Entry 7N28 (electron microscopy, 4.20 A resolution (low resolution: residue-level contacts below are approximate; hydrogen-bond / salt-bridge calls are withheld)); this record covers chains A and F of the 14 polymer chains in the assembly.

Chain A (and F):
Molecule: Envelope glycoprotein gp120
Source organism: Human immunodeficiency virus 1
Notes: chain F of this document is another copy of the same molecule, construct and numbering; everything in this record applies to it too
UniProt: I6NF57 (I6NF57_9HIV1); the construct lacks a stretch of the UniProt sequence and is renumbered around it, so the offset changes along the chain: 31-136 = UniProt 30-135; 137-188 = UniProt 137-188; 190-309 = UniProt 189-308; 312-321 = UniProt 309-318; 5 more segments
Amino-acid sequence (478 residues; numbered 31 to 513 plus 5 insertion-coded residues; 10 numbers in that range are skipped by the numbering (no residue carries them; nothing is unmodelled there); the number before each row is that of its first residue; a row labelled like 459A-459B holds insertion residues (459A, then the next letters in order)):
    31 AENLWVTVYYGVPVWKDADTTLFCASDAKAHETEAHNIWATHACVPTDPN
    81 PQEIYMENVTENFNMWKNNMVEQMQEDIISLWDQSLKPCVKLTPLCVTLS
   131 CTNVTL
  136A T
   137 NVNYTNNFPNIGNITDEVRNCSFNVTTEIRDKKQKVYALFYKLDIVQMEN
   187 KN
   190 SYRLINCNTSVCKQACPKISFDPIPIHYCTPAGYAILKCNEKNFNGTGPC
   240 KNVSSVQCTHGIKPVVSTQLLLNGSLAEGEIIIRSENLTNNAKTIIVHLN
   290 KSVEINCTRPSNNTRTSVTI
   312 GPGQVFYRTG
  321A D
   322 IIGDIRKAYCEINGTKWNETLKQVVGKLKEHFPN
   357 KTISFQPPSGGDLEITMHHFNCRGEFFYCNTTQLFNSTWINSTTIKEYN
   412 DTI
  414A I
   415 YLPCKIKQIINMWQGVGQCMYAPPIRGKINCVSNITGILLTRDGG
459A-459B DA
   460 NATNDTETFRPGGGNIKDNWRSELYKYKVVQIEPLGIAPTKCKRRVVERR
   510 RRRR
Disordered / not traced: 508-513
Sequence notes: conflict Ala31 (Ser30 in I6NF57), Glu32 (Asp31 in I6NF57), Pro124 (His123 in I6NF57), Leu179 (Thr in I6NF57), Cys201 (Ile200 in I6NF57), Thr358 (Lys355 in I6NF57), Thr400 (Gly397 in I6NF57), Cys433 (Ala425 in I6NF57), Cys501 (Ala495 in I6NF57), Arg509 (Glu503 in I6NF57), Arg510 (Lys504 in I6NF57); expression tag (512-513)
Disulfides: Cys54-Cys74, Cys119-Cys205, Cys126-Cys196, Cys131-Cys157, Cys201-Cys433, Cys218-Cys247, Cys228-Cys239, Cys296-Cys331, Cys378-Cys445, Cys385-Cys418
Covalently attached groups: N-acetylglucosamine (NAG) linked to Asn88, Asn133, Asn149, Asn156, Asn160, Asn197, Asn234, Asn241, Asn289, Asn295, Asn301, Asn334, Asn339, Asn355, Asn386, Asn392, Asn405, Asn448; glycan linked to Asn262, Asn276
What the authors report for this chain:
  - mutagenesis - N160A, T162A: abolished binding to CAP45
  - mutagenesis - R166A, K169E: decreased binding to CAP45
  - mutagenesis - I165L, K171R: decreased binding to 1157ipd3N4

How chain A and chain F interact:
Pairs across the interface - 14 pairs, chain A then chain F:
  Glu164(A) - Cys126(F)
  Glu164(A) - Asn197(F)
  Ile165(A) - Cys126(F)
  Ile165(A) - Thr128(F)
  Arg166(A) - Pro124(F)
  Arg166(A) - Cys126(F)
  Arg166(A) - Val127(F)
  Asp167(A) - Thr128(F)
  Pro313(A) - Cys126(F)
  Pro313(A) - Cys196(F)
  Gly314(A) - Asn197(F)
  Gly314(A) - Thr198(F)
  Gly314(A) - Ser199(F)
  Arg504(A) - Val506(F)
Interface residues without a listed pair, chain A (8 interface residues in all): Gly312
Interface residues without a listed pair, chain F (13 interface residues in all): Thr123, Leu125, Arg192, Glu507

Summary:
8 residues of chain A face 13 of chain F across their interface. Covalently linked N-acetylglucosamine: at
Asn88(A), Asn133(A), Asn149(A), Asn156(A), Asn160(A) and Asn197(A) and 12 more. From the paper: N160A and
T162A of chain A abolish binding to CAP45; R166A and K169E of chain A reduce binding to CAP45; 6 substitutions
were tested in all.
Both chains are Envelope glycoprotein gp120 (Human immunodeficiency virus 1). Entry 7N28 (Cryo-EM structure of
broadly neutralizing V2-apex-targeting antibody J033 in complex with HIV-1 Env) was determined by electron
microscopy together with 7MXD from the same study.
